PDB entry 6D88 | X-ray diffraction, 2.85 A resolution | chains B and F of the 6 polymer chains in the assembly

== Chain B ==
Molecule: Tubulin beta chain
Source organism: Sus scrofa
Reference sequence: A0A287AGU7 (A0A287AGU7_PIG); residue numbers follow UniProt; this construct covers 1-445
Chain sequence (445 residues; numbered 1 to 445; the number before each row is that of its first residue):
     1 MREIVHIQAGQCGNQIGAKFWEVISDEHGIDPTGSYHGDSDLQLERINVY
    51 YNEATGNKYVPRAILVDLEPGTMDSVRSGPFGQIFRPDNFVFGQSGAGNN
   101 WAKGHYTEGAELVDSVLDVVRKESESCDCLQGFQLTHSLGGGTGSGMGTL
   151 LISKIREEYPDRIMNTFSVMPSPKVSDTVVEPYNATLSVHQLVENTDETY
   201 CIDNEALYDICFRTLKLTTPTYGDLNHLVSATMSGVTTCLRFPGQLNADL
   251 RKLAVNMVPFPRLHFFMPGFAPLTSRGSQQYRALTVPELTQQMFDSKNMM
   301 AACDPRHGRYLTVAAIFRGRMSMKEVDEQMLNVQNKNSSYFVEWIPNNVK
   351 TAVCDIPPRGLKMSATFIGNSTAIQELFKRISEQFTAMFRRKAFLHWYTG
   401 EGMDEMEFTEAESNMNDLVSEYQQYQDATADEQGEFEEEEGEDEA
Unresolved in the structure: 1, 429-445
Bound ions: Mg2+: Gln11, Asp177 (together with GDP)
Ligand contacts:
  - G9K ([2-(1H-indol-3-yl)-1H-imidazol-4-yl](8-methoxy-1,4-benzodioxin-6-yl)methanone): Tyr200, Val236, Cys239, Leu240, Leu246, Ala248, Asp249, Lys252, Leu253, Asn256, Met257, Thr312, Val313, Ala314, Ala315, Asn347, Asn348, Val349, Lys350, Ala352, Ile368
  - GDP (guanosine-5'-diphosphate): Gly10, Gln11, Cys12, Gln15, Ile16, Ala97, Asn99, Ser138, Gly140, Gly141, Gly142, Thr143, Gly144, Ser145, Val169, Pro171, Val175, Asp177, Glu181, Asn204, Leu207, Tyr222, Leu225, Asn226
What the authors report for this chain:
  - binding site for G9K: Cys239, Leu246, Asp249, Leu253, Asn256, Met257, Asn347, Lys350

== Chain F ==
Molecule: Tubulin tyrosine ligase
Source organism: Gallus gallus
Reference sequence: E1BQ43 (E1BQ43_CHICK); residue numbers follow UniProt; this construct covers 1-378
Chain sequence (384 residues; numbered 1 to 384; the number before each row is that of its first residue):
     1 MYTFVVRDENSSVYAEVSRLLLATGQWKRLRKDNPRFNLMLGERNRLPFG
    51 RLGHEPGLVQLVNYYRGADKLCRKASLVKLIKTSPELSESCTWFPESYVI
   101 YPTNLKTPVAPAQNGIRHLINNTRTDEREVFLAAYNRRREGREGNVWIAK
   151 SSAGAKGEGILISSEASELLDFIDEQGQVHVIQKYLEKPLLLEPGHRKFD
   201 IRSWVLVDHLYNIYLYREGVLRTSSEPYNSANFQDKTCHLTNHCIQKEYS
   251 KNYGRYEEGNEMFFEEFNQYLMDALNTTLENSILLQIKHIIRSCLMCIEP
   301 AISTKHLHYQSFQLFGFDFMVDEELKVWLIEVNGAPACAQKLYAELCQGI
   351 VDVAISSVFPLADTGQKTSQPTSIFIKLHHHHHH
Unresolved in the structure: 104-127, 150-160, 248-251, 363-371, 381-384
Differences from the reference sequence: expression tag (379-384)
Ligand contacts: AMP-PCP (ACP; phosphomethylphosphonic acid adenylate ester): Pro95, Ile148, Lys184, Tyr185, Leu186, Lys198, Asp200, Arg202, Arg222, His239, Leu240, Thr241, Asn242, Asp318, Met320, Ile330, Glu331, Asn333

== Chain B / chain F interface ==
Contacting residue pairs (11):
  Leu331(B) - Arg36(F)
  Leu331(B) - Pro56(F)
  Leu331(B) - Gly57(F)
  Gln334(B) - Arg36(F)  hydrogen bond
  Asn335(B) - Arg36(F)  hydrogen bond
  Asn335(B) - Gly57(F)
  Asn335(B) - Leu58(F)
  Lys336(B) - Lys28(F)  hydrogen bond (backbone-side chain)
  Ser338(B) - Leu30(F)
  Ser338(B) - Asn34(F)  hydrogen bond
  Glu343(B) - Asp33(F)
Interface residues without a listed pair, chain F (9 interface residues in all): Thr3

== Overview ==
The interface between chain B and chain F involves 6 residues on one side and 9 on the other, with 4 hydrogen
bonds. Polar contacts include Gln334(B)-Arg36(F), Asn335(B)-Arg36(F) and Lys336(B)-Lys28(F). Ligands of chain
B: GDP and compound G9K. The paper reports a binding site for G9K at Cys239(B), Leu246(B) and Asp249(B) among
others.
Here chain B is Tubulin beta chain (Sus scrofa) and chain F is Tubulin tyrosine ligase (Gallus gallus). Entry
6D88 (Tubulin-RB3_SLD-TTL in complex with compound 13f) was determined by X-ray diffraction.
